Entry 3SEM (X-ray diffraction, 2.20 A resolution); this record covers chains A and C.

[Chain A]
Molecule: Sex muscle abnormal protein 5
Source organism: Caenorhabditis elegans
Notes: fragment: c-terminal sh3
UniProtKB: P29355 (SEM5_CAEEL); residue numbers follow UniProt; this construct covers 155-214
Amino-acid sequence (60 residues; numbered 155 to 214; the number before each row is that of its first residue):
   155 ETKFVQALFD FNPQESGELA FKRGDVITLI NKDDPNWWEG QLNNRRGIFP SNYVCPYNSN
Not modelled in the structure: 213-214

[Chain C]
Molecule: SH3 peptoid inhibitor
Amino-acid sequence (9 residues; row label = number of the first residue in the row):
     2 PPPVGPRRR
Not modelled in the structure: 9-10
Modified positions: Gly-6 (n-cyclopropylmethyl glycine; NMC)

[Interface between chain A and chain C]
Pairs across the interface (17; chain A residue first):
  Phe-163(A) with Pro-2(C), hydrophobic; Pro-3(C)
  Phe-165(A) with Val-5(C), hydrophobic
  Gln-168(A) with Arg-8(C)
  Glu-169(A) with Arg-8(C)
  Glu-172(A) with Arg-8(C), salt bridge
  Asn-190(A) with Gly-6(C)
  Trp-191(A) with Val-5(C), hydrophobic; Gly-6(C); Pro-7(C), hydrogen bond (side chain-backbone); Arg-8(C)
  Pro-204(A) with Val-5(C), hydrophobic; Gly-6(C)
  Asn-206(A) with Pro-3(C); Pro-4(C), hydrogen bond (side chain-backbone)
  Tyr-207(A) with Pro-3(C), hydrogen bond (side chain-backbone); Val-5(C)
Also at the interface, not in a pair above, chain A (11 interface residues in all): Ser-205

[In short]
11 residues of chain A and 7 residues of chain C are in contact; the contacts include 3 hydrogen bonds and 1
salt bridge. Among the polar pairs are Glu-172(A)/Arg-8(C), Trp-191(A)/Pro-7(C) and Asn-206(A)/Pro-4(C).
Chain A is Sex muscle abnormal protein 5 (Caenorhabditis elegans) and chain C is SH3 peptoid inhibitor; the
structure, SEM5 SH3 domain complexed with peptoid inhibitor, was determined by X-ray diffraction, deposited
together with 1B07 and 2SEM.
